PDB entry 7BOI | electron microscopy, 2.98 A resolution | chains A and Q of the 14 polymer chains in the assembly

# Chain A
Molecule: 16S rRNA
Source organism: Escherichia coli K-12
Sequence (1542 nucleotides; row label = number of the first residue in the row):
     1 AAAUUGAAGA GUUUGAUCAU GGCUCAGAUU GAACGCUGGC GGCAGGCCUA ACACAUGCAA
    61 GUCGAACGGU AACAGGAAGA AGCUUGCUUC UUUGCUGACG AGUGGCGGAC GGGUGAGUAA
   121 UGUCUGGGAA ACUGCCUGAU GGAGGGGGAU AACUACUGGA AACGGUAGCU AAUACCGCAU
   181 AACGUCGCAA GACCAAAGAG GGGGACCUUC GGGCCUCUUG CCAUCGGAUG UGCCCAGAUG
   241 GGAUUAGCUA GUAGGUGGGG UAACGGCUCA CCUAGGCGAC GAUCCCUAGC UGGUCUGAGA
   301 GGAUGACCAG CCACACUGGA ACUGAGACAC GGUCCAGACU CCUACGGGAG GCAGCAGUGG
   361 GGAAUAUUGC ACAAUGGGCG CAAGCCUGAU GCAGCCAUGC CGCGUGUAUG AAGAAGGCCU
   421 UCGGGUUGUA AAGUACUUUC AGCGGGGAGG AAGGGAGUAA AGUUAAUACC UUUGCUCAUU
   481 GACGUUACCC GCAGAAGAAG CACCGGCUAA CUCCGUGCCA GCAGCCXCGG UAAUACGGAG
   541 GGUGCAAGCG UUAAUCGGAA UUACUGGGCG UAAAGCGCAC GCAGGCGGUU UGUUAAGUCA
   601 GAUGUGAAAU CCCCGGGCUC AACCUGGGAA CUGCAUCUGA UACUGGCAAG CUUGAGUCUC
   661 GUAGAGGGGG GUAGAAUUCC AGGUGUAGCG GUGAAAUGCG UAGAGAUCUG GAGGAAUACC
   721 GGUGGCGAAG GCGGCCCCCU GGACGAAGAC UGACGCUCAG GUGCGAAAGC GUGGGGAGCA
   781 AACAGGAUUA GAUACCCUGG UAGUCCACGC CGUAAACGAU GUCGACUUGG AGGUUGUGCC
   841 CUUGAGGCGU GGCUUCCGGA GCUAACGCGU UAAGUCGACC GCCUGGGGAG UACGGCCGCA
   901 AGGUUAAAAC UCAAAUGAAU UGACGGGGGC CCGCACAAGC GGUGGAGCAU GUGGUUUAAU
   961 UCGAUGXAAC GCGAAGAACC UUACCUGGUC UUGACAUCCA CGGAAGUUUU CAGAGAUGAG
  1021 AAUGUGCCUU CGGGAACCGU GAGACAGGUG CUGCAUGGCU GUCGUCAGCU CGUGUUGUGA
  1081 AAUGUUGGGU UAAGUCCCGC AACGAGCGCA ACCCUUAUCC UUUGUUGCCA GCGGUCCGGC
  1141 CGGGAACUCA AAGGAGACUG CCAGUGAUAA ACUGGAGGAA GGUGGGGAUG ACGUCAAGUC
  1201 AUCAUGGCCC UUACGACCAG GGCUACACAC GUGCUACAAU GGCGCAUACA AAGAGAAGCG
  1261 ACCUCGCGAG AGCAAGCGGA CCUCAUAAAG UGCGUCGUAG UCCGGAUUGG AGUCUGCAAC
  1321 UCGACUCCAU GAAGUCGGAA UCGCUAGUAA UCGUGGAUCA GAAUGCCACG GUGAAUACGU
  1381 UCCCGGGCCU UGUACACACC GCCCGUXACA CCAUGGGAGU GGGUUGCAAA AGAAGUAGGU
  1441 AGCUUAACCU UCGGGAGGGC GCUUACCACU UUGUGAUUCA UGACUGGGGU GAAGUCGUAA
  1501 CAAGGUAACC GUAGGGGAAC CUGCGGUUGG AUCACCUCCU UA
Not modelled in the structure: 931-1386, 1535-1542
Modified / non-standard residues: PSU (pseudouridine-5'-monophosphate) at position 516, G7M (N7-methyl-guanosine-5'-monophosphate) at position 527, 2MG (2N-methylguanosine-5'-monophosphate) at position 966, 5MC (5-methylcytidine-5'-monophosphate) at position 967, 2MG (2N-methylguanosine-5'-monophosphate) at position 1207, 4OC (4n,o2'-methylcytidine-5'-monophosphate) at position 1402, 5MC (5-methylcytidine-5'-monophosphate) at position 1407, UR3 (3-methyluridine-5'-monophoshate) at position 1498, 2MG (2N-methylguanosine-5'-monophosphate) at position 1516, MA6 (6N-dimethyladenosine-5'-monophoshate) at position 1518, MA6 (6N-dimethyladenosine-5'-monophoshate) at position 1519
Bound ions: Mg2+ site 1 near G21 (its only coordinating residue here); Mg2+ site 2: C48, U49, G115; Mg2+ site 3 near A53 (its only coordinating residue here); Mg2+ site 4: A59, C386, U387; Mg2+ site 5 near G100 (its only coordinating residue here); Mg2+ site 6: A109, G331; Mg2+ site 7 near G111 (its only coordinating residue here); Mg2+ site 8: A116, G117, G289; Mg2+ site 9: G145, A197; Mg2+ site 10: A174, C175; Mg2+ site 11: G299, G558; Mg2+ site 12 near C328 (its only coordinating residue here); 27 more Mg2+ sites not listed
From the paper describing this entry:
  - contacts within the chain: A923-U1393, U1393-A1502

# Chain Q
Molecule: 30S ribosomal protein S17
Source organism: Escherichia coli (strain K12)
UniProtKB: P0AG63 (RS17_ECOLI); residue numbers follow UniProt; this construct covers 1-84
Sequence (84 residues; numbered 1 to 84; the number before each row is that of its first residue):
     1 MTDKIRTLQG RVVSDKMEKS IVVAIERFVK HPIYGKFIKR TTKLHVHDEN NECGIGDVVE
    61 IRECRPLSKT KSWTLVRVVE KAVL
Not modelled in the structure: 1-3, 84

# Chain A / chain Q interface
Contacting residue pairs (63):
  G127(A) - Arg6(Q)  hydrogen bond to the sugar
  G127(A) - Glu63(Q)  hydrogen bond to the base
  A130(A) - Arg65(Q)  phosphate contact
  A130(A) - Pro66(Q)  base contact
  C234(A) - Glu63(Q)  base contact
  C234(A) - Pro66(Q)  sugar contact
  C234(A) - Ser72(Q)  sugar contact
  C235(A) - Glu63(Q)  sugar contact
  C235(A) - Ser72(Q)  sugar contact
  C235(A) - Trp73(Q)  hydrogen bond to the sugar
  G237(A) - Arg27(Q)  sugar contact
  G237(A) - Thr42(Q)  phosphate contact
  U252(A) - Lys69(Q)  salt bridge to the phosphate
  A253(A) - Met17(Q)  sugar contact
  A253(A) - Lys69(Q)  salt bridge to the phosphate
  A253(A) - Thr70(Q)  hydrogen bond to the phosphate
  G254(A) - Met17(Q)  sugar contact
  G254(A) - Glu18(Q)  hydrogen bond to the base
  G254(A) - Ser20(Q)  hydrogen bond to the sugar
  G254(A) - Ser68(Q)  hydrogen bond to the phosphate
  G254(A) - Lys69(Q)  phosphate contact
  G254(A) - Thr70(Q)  hydrogen bond to the phosphate
  G254(A) - Lys71(Q)  hydrogen bond to the phosphate
  G255(A) - Glu18(Q)  sugar contact
  G255(A) - Lys19(Q)  sugar contact
  G255(A) - Ser68(Q)  phosphate contact
  G255(A) - Lys71(Q)  salt bridge to the phosphate
  U256(A) - Lys19(Q)  salt bridge to the phosphate
  C264(A) - Arg65(Q)  hydrogen bond to the sugar
  C264(A) - Pro66(Q)  hydrogen bond to the sugar
  G265(A) - Arg65(Q)  salt bridge to the phosphate
  G265(A) - Pro66(Q)  sugar contact
  G265(A) - Leu67(Q)  sugar contact
  G265(A) - Ser68(Q)  sugar contact
  G265(A) - Lys69(Q)  hydrogen bond to the sugar
  G266(A) - Lys69(Q)  phosphate contact
  C267(A) - Lys69(Q)  phosphate contact
  C272(A) - Glu18(Q)  base contact
  U273(A) - Glu18(Q)  hydrogen bond to the sugar
  G275(A) - Lys16(Q)  salt bridge to the phosphate
  G275(A) - Met17(Q)  sugar contact
  G276(A) - Ser14(Q)  hydrogen bond to the phosphate
  G276(A) - Met17(Q)  sugar contact
  G276(A) - His45(Q)  hydrogen bond to the phosphate
  C277(A) - Val22(Q)  phosphate contact
  C277(A) - Lys43(Q)  salt bridge to the phosphate
  C277(A) - His45(Q)  salt bridge to the phosphate
  G278(A) - Lys43(Q)  salt bridge to the phosphate
  C280(A) - Glu26(Q)  base contact
  C280(A) - Lys39(Q)  base contact
  C280(A) - Arg40(Q)  hydrogen bond to the sugar
  C280(A) - Thr41(Q)  hydrogen bond to the base
  C564(A) - Tyr34(Q)  sugar contact
  G585(A) - Lys36(Q)  hydrogen bond to the phosphate
  G585(A) - Lys39(Q)  salt bridge to the phosphate
  G597(A) - Phe28(Q)  sugar contact
  G597(A) - Phe37(Q)  sugar contact
  U598(A) - Phe37(Q)  phosphate contact
  A635(A) - Arg6(Q)  phosphate contact
  U636(A) - Arg6(Q)  salt bridge to the phosphate
  C637(A) - Lys4(Q)  salt bridge to the phosphate
  U638(A) - Lys4(Q)  phosphate contact
  C879(A) - Lys36(Q)  salt bridge to the phosphate
Other interface residues (no listed pair), chain A (35 interface residues in all): G128, A129, A236, A238, C586
Other interface residues (no listed pair), chain Q (34 interface residues in all): Ile33, Leu44, His47

# Overview
35 residues of chain A face 34 of chain Q across their interface, with 18 hydrogen bonds and 13 salt bridges.
Polar pairs include G127(A)-Glu63(Q), G254(A)-Glu18(Q) and C280(A)-Thr41(Q). The Mg2+ site 2 is built by
C48(A), U49(A) and G115(A). From the paper: contacts within the chain involving A923(A), U1393(A) and
A1502(A).
Here chain A is 16S rRNA (Escherichia coli K-12) and chain Q is 30S ribosomal protein S17 (Escherichia coli
(strain K12)). Entry 7BOI (Bacterial 30S ribosomal subunit assembly complex state F (multibody refinement for
body domain of 30S ribosome)) was determined by electron microscopy together with 7AF3, 7AF5, 7AF8, 7AFA,
7AFD, 7AFH and 17 further entries from the same study.
